8U11 - chains y and c of the 58 polymer chains in the assembly; structure by electron microscopy, 3.10 A resolution.

[Chain y]
Name: Peptidoglycan hydrolase gp4
Organism: Salmonella phage P22
Reference sequence: P26746 (EXLYS_BPP22); residues 1-166 here = UniProt positions 1-166
Chain sequence (166 residues; row label = number of the first residue in the row):
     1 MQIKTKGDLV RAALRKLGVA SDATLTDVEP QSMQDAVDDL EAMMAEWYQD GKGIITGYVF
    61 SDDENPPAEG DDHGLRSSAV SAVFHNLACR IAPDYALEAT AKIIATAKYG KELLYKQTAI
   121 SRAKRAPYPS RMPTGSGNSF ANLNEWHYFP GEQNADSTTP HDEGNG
Not modelled in the structure: 153-166

[Chain c]
Name: Portal protein
Organism: Salmonella phage P22
Reference sequence: P26744 (PORTL_BPP22); residue numbers follow UniProt; this construct covers 1-725
Chain sequence (725 residues; each row starts with the number of its first residue):
     1 MADNENRLES ILSRFDADWT ASDEARREAK NDLFFSRVSQ WDDWLSQYTT LQYRGQFDVV
    61 RPVVRKLVSE MRQNPIDVLY RPKDGARPDA ADVLMGMYRT DMRHNTAKIA VNIAVREQIE
   121 AGVGAWRLVT DYEDQSPTSN NQVIRREPIH SACSHVIWDS NSKLMDKSDA RHCTVIHSMS
   181 QNGWEDFAEK YDLDADDIPS FQNPNDWVFP WLTQDTIQIA EFYEVVEKKE TAFIYQDPVT
   241 GEPVSYFKRD IKDVIDDLAD SGFIKIAERQ IKRRRVYKSI ITCTAVLKDK QLIAGEHIPI
   301 VPVFGEWGFV EDKEVYEGVV RLTKDGQRLR NMIMSFNADI VARTPKKKPF FWPEQIAGFE
   361 HMYDGNDDYP YYLLNRTDEN SGDLPTQPLA YYENPEVPQA NAYMLEAATS AVKEVATLGV
   421 DTEAVNGGQV AFDTVNQLNM RADLETYVFQ DNLATAMRRD GEIYQSIVND IYDVPRNVTI
   481 TLEDGSEKDV QLMAEVVDLA TGEKQVLNDI RGRYECYTDV GPSFQSMKQQ NRAEILELLG
   541 KTPQGTPEYQ LLLLQYFTLL DGKGVEMMRD YANKQLIQMG VKKPETPEEQ QWLVEAQQAK
   601 QGQQDPAMVQ AQGVLLQGQA ELAKAQNQTL SLQIDAAKVE AQNQLNAARI AEIFNNMDLS
   661 KQSEFREFLK TVASFQQDRS EDARANAELL LKGDEQTHKQ RMDIANILQS QRQNQPSGSV
   721 AETPQ
Not modelled in the structure: 1-4, 421-444, 481-491, 584-725
Swiss-Prot annotation at these positions:
  - mutagenesis: Val64 (V64A/T/M: Overpackaging), Val303 (V303A/T/M/Y: Overpackaging)

[How chain y and chain c interact]
Pairs across the interface (34; chain y residue first):
  Ala126(y) - Arg343(c)  hydrogen bond (backbone-side chain)
  Tyr128(y) - Gln52(c)
  Tyr128(y) - Tyr53(c)
  Tyr128(y) - Asp339(c)  hydrogen bond
  Tyr128(y) - Arg343(c)
  Pro129(y) - Ala342(c)
  Met132(y) - Tyr53(c)  hydrophobic
  Met132(y) - Ala342(c)  hydrophobic
  Pro133(y) - Tyr53(c)
  Thr134(y) - Leu51(c)
  Thr134(y) - Tyr53(c)
  Thr134(y) - Arg54(c)
  Gly135(y) - Tyr53(c)
  Gly135(y) - Arg54(c)
  Ser136(y) - Arg54(c)  hydrogen bond (backbone-backbone)
  Ser136(y) - Gln56(c)  hydrogen bond
  Gly137(y) - Trp41(c)
  Gly137(y) - Arg54(c)  hydrogen bond (backbone-backbone)
  Asn138(y) - Ser46(c)
  Asn138(y) - Leu51(c)
  Asn138(y) - Gln52(c)  hydrogen bond (side chain-backbone)
  Asn138(y) - Arg54(c)  hydrogen bond
  Phe140(y) - Val38(c)  hydrophobic
  Phe140(y) - Ser39(c)
  Phe140(y) - Pro210(c)  hydrophobic
  Ala141(y) - Pro210(c)  hydrophobic
  Ala141(y) - Trp211(c)  hydrogen bond (backbone-side chain)
  Asn144(y) - Leu51(c)
  Tyr148(y) - Leu51(c)  hydrophobic
  Tyr148(y) - Gln52(c)
  Tyr148(y) - Tyr53(c)
  Phe149(y) - Leu51(c)
  Glu152(y) - Tyr48(c)
  Glu152(y) - Thr50(c)
Also at the interface, not in a pair above, chain y (18 interface residues in all): Arg125, Pro127
Also at the interface, not in a pair above, chain c (20 interface residues in all): Phe34, Thr49, Gly55, Ala338

[Overview]
Chain y and chain c form an interface of 18 and 20 residues respectively; the contacts include 8 hydrogen
bonds. Polar pairs include Ala126(y)-Arg343(c), Tyr128(y)-Asp339(c) and Ser136(y)-Gln56(c). Curated annotation
(UniProt) lists 2 mutagenesis sites on chain c.
Chain y is Peptidoglycan hydrolase gp4 and chain c is Portal protein, both from Salmonella phage P22; the
structure, In situ cryo-EM structure of bacteriophage P22 gp1:gp5:gp4: gp10: gp9 N-term complex in
conformation 2 at ..., was determined by electron microscopy together with 8TVR, 8TVU, 8U1O and 8U10 from the
same study.
